5XV0 - chains A and B; structure by X-ray diffraction, 1.95 A resolution.

[Chain A (and B)]
Name: Conserved protein
From: Methanosarcina mazei (strain ATCC BAA-159 / DSM 3647 / Goe1 / Go1 / JCM 11833 / OCM 88)
Notes: chain B of this document is another copy of the same molecule, construct and numbering; everything in this record applies to it too
UniProtKB: Q8PYN5 (Q8PYN5_METMA); residue numbers follow UniProt; this construct covers 1-228
Amino-acid sequence (240 residues; row label = number of the first residue in the row; numbers below 1 keep their minus sign (Met-11 is residue -11)):
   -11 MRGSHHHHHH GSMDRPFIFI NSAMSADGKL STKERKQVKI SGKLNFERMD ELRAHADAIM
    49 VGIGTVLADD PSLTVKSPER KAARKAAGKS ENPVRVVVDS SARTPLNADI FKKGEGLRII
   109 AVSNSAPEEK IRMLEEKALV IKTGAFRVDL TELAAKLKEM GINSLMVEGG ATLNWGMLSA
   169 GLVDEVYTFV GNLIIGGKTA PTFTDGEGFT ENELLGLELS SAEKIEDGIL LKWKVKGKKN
Unresolved in the structure: -11 to -10 (chain B: -11 to 0, 225-228)
Sequence notes: expression tag (-11 to 0); engineered mutation Asn33 (Asp in Q8PYN5)
Ligand contacts: NADP (NAP; NADP nicotinamide-adenine-dinucleotide phosphate): Ser10, Ala11, Leu18, Ser19, Arg23, Gln25, Ile28, Met37, Gly50, Ile51, Gly52, Thr53, Ala56, Asp57, Val86, Asp87, Ser88, Ser89, Arg91, Arg135, Val136, Leu138, Glu156, Gly157, Gly158, Ala159, Thr160, Leu161, Gly164, Pro189

[Chain A / chain B interface]
Contacting residue pairs (84; chain A residue first):
  Met12(A) - Ala14(B)
  Ala14(A) - Met12(B)
  Ala14(A) - Leu205(B)  hydrophobic
  Ala14(A) - Trp221(B)
  Asp15(A) - Phe191(B)
  Asp15(A) - Thr192(B)
  Lys17(A) - Thr190(B)  hydrogen bond
  Lys17(A) - Thr192(B)  hydrogen bond (side chain-backbone)
  Thr20(A) - Phe197(B)
  Thr20(A) - Glu199(B)
  Lys21(A) - Glu195(B)
  Lys21(A) - Gly196(B)  hydrogen bond (side chain-backbone)
  Lys21(A) - Thr198(B)
  Glu22(A) - Thr198(B)
  Glu22(A) - Glu199(B)  hydrogen bond (side chain-backbone)
  Arg23(A) - Lys186(B)
  Val26(A) - Glu199(B)
  Val26(A) - Leu202(B)  hydrophobic
  Val178(A) - Trp221(B)
  Gly179(A) - Trp221(B)
  Asn180(A) - Gly204(B)
  Asn180(A) - Leu205(B)  hydrogen bond (side chain-backbone)
  Asn180(A) - Trp221(B)
  Leu181(A) - Leu202(B)  hydrophobic
  Leu181(A) - Leu203(B)
  Leu181(A) - Leu205(B)
  Ile182(A) - Phe197(B)
  Ile182(A) - Leu203(B)  hydrogen bond (backbone-backbone)
  Ile183(A) - Gly196(B)
  Ile183(A) - Phe197(B)  hydrogen bond (backbone-backbone)
  Gly184(A) - Thr192(B)
  Gly184(A) - Asp193(B)
  Gly184(A) - Gly196(B)
  Gly185(A) - Thr192(B)  hydrogen bond (backbone-backbone)
  Gly185(A) - Asp193(B)  hydrogen bond (backbone-backbone)
  Gly185(A) - Gly194(B)
  Gly185(A) - Glu195(B)
  Gly185(A) - Gly196(B)
  Lys186(A) - Asp193(B)
  Lys186(A) - Gly194(B)  hydrogen bond (backbone-backbone)
  Thr190(A) - Lys17(B)  hydrogen bond
  Thr190(A) - Thr190(B)
  Phe191(A) - Asp15(B)
  Thr192(A) - Asp15(B)
  Thr192(A) - Lys17(B)  hydrogen bond (backbone-side chain)
  Thr192(A) - Gly184(B)
  Thr192(A) - Gly185(B)  hydrogen bond (backbone-backbone)
  Asp193(A) - Gly184(B)
  Asp193(A) - Gly185(B)  hydrogen bond (backbone-backbone)
  Asp193(A) - Lys186(B)
  Gly194(A) - Gly185(B)
  Gly194(A) - Lys186(B)  hydrogen bond (backbone-backbone)
  Glu195(A) - Lys21(B)  salt bridge
  Glu195(A) - Gly185(B)
  Gly196(A) - Lys21(B)  hydrogen bond (backbone-side chain)
  Gly196(A) - Ile183(B)
  Gly196(A) - Gly184(B)
  Gly196(A) - Gly185(B)
  Phe197(A) - Thr20(B)
  Phe197(A) - Lys21(B)
  Phe197(A) - Ile182(B)
  Phe197(A) - Ile183(B)  hydrogen bond (backbone-backbone)
  Thr198(A) - Lys21(B)
  Thr198(A) - Glu22(B)
  Glu199(A) - Val26(B)
  Leu202(A) - Val26(B)  hydrophobic
  Leu202(A) - Ile183(B)  hydrophobic
  Leu203(A) - Leu181(B)
  Leu203(A) - Ile182(B)  hydrogen bond (backbone-backbone)
  Gly204(A) - Asn180(B)
  Leu205(A) - Ala14(B)  hydrophobic
  Leu205(A) - Asn180(B)  hydrogen bond (backbone-side chain)
  Leu205(A) - Leu181(B)
  Leu205(A) - Ile182(B)  hydrophobic
  Ala210(A) - Ile217(B)  hydrophobic
  Lys212(A) - Leu207(B)
  Ile217(A) - Ala210(B)  hydrophobic
  Leu219(A) - Ile217(B)  hydrophobic
  Trp221(A) - Ala14(B)
  Trp221(A) - Val178(B)  hydrophobic
  Trp221(A) - Gly179(B)
  Trp221(A) - Asn180(B)
  Lys227(A) - Asn180(B)  hydrogen bond (side chain-backbone)
  Lys227(A) - Leu181(B)
Other interface residues (no listed pair), chain A (44 interface residues in all): Gly16, Lys24, Leu166, Leu207, Asp215, Gly216
Other interface residues (no listed pair), chain B (43 interface residues in all): Gly16, Trp163, Leu166, Ser209, Lys212, Asp215, Gly216, Leu219

[Overview]
44 residues of chain A and 43 residues of chain B are in contact, with 20 hydrogen bonds and 1 salt bridge.
Polar pairs include Glu195(A)-Lys21(B), Lys17(A)-Thr190(B) and Lys17(A)-Thr192(B). Bound to chain A: NADP.
Both chains are Conserved protein (Methanosarcina mazei (strain ATCC BAA-159 / DSM 3647 / Goe1 / Go1 / JCM
11833 / OCM 88)). Entry 5XV0 (Crystal structure of Rib7 mutant D33N from Methanosarcina mazei) was determined
by X-ray diffraction (same publication as 5XUX and 5XV5).
